PDB entry 7XP3 | X-ray diffraction, 3.25 A resolution | chains A and E of the 4 polymer chains in the assembly

Chain A:
Name: NAC domain-containing protein 92
Organism: Arabidopsis thaliana
UniProtKB: Q9FKA0 (NAC92_ARATH); residues 12-170 here = UniProt positions 12-170
Sequence (159 residues; each row starts with the number of its first residue):
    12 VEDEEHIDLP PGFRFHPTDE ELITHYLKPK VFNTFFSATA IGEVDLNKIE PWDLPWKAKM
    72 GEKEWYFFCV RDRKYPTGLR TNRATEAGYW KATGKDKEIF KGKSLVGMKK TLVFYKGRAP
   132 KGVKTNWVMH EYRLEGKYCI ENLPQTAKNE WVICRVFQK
Disordered / not traced: 12-17
Swiss-Prot annotation at these positions:
  - DNA-binding region: Val117

Chain E:
Molecule: 22-nt DNA strand
Organism: DNA molecule
Sequence (22 nucleotides; row label = number of the first residue in the row):
     1 AGTTACGTAC GGCACACGTA AC

Interface between chain A and chain E:
Contacting residue pairs (23):
  Lys85(A) with DT3(E), hydrogen bond to the phosphate; DT4(E), salt bridge to the phosphate
  Tyr86(A) with DG2(E), hydrogen bond to the base; DT3(E), hydrogen bond to the sugar
  Arg91(A) with DT3(E), hydrogen bond to the base; DT4(E), hydrogen bond to the base; DA5(E), sugar contact
  Thr92(A) with DT4(E), sugar contact; DA5(E), hydrogen bond to the phosphate
  Asn93(A) with DT4(E), phosphate contact
  Arg94(A) with DT4(E), hydrogen bond to the phosphate; DA5(E), salt bridge to the phosphate
  Ala95(A) with DT4(E), hydrogen bond to the phosphate
  Tyr100(A) with DT4(E), phosphate contact
  Lys102(A) with DA5(E), base contact; DC6(E), base contact
  Ala103(A) with DC6(E), hydrogen bond to the base; DG7(E), base contact
  Thr104(A) with DG7(E), base contact
  Gly105(A) with DG7(E), hydrogen bond to the base; DT8(E), base contact
  Arg129(A) with DT3(E), salt bridge to the phosphate
  Pro131(A) with DT3(E), base contact
Other interface residues (no listed pair), chain A (15 interface residues in all): Lys121

In short:
The interface between chain A and chain E involves 15 residues on one side and 7 on the other, with 10
hydrogen bonds and 3 salt bridges. Polar contacts include Tyr86(A)-DG2(E), Arg91(A)-DT3(E) and
Arg91(A)-DT4(E). Curated annotation (UniProt) lists a DNA-binding region on chain A.
Here chain A is NAC domain-containing protein 92 (Arabidopsis thaliana) and chain E is a 22-nt DNA strand (DNA
molecule). Entry 7XP3 (DNA complex form of ORESARA1(ANAC092) NAC Domain) was determined by X-ray diffraction,
deposited together with 7XLJ.
